Entry 7AU5 (X-ray diffraction, 2.20 A resolution); this record covers chains B and E of the 6 polymer chains in the assembly.

== Chain B ==
Molecule: Tubulin beta-2B chain
Organism: Bos taurus
Reference sequence: Q6B856 (TBB2B_BOVIN); the author numbering skips numbers that UniProt does not, so the offset changes along the chain: 1-42 = UniProt 1-42; 45-360 = UniProt 43-358; 369-455 = UniProt 359-445
Sequence (445 residues; each row starts with the number of its first residue; note: 10 numbers in that range are skipped by the numbering (no residue carries them; nothing is unmodelled there)):
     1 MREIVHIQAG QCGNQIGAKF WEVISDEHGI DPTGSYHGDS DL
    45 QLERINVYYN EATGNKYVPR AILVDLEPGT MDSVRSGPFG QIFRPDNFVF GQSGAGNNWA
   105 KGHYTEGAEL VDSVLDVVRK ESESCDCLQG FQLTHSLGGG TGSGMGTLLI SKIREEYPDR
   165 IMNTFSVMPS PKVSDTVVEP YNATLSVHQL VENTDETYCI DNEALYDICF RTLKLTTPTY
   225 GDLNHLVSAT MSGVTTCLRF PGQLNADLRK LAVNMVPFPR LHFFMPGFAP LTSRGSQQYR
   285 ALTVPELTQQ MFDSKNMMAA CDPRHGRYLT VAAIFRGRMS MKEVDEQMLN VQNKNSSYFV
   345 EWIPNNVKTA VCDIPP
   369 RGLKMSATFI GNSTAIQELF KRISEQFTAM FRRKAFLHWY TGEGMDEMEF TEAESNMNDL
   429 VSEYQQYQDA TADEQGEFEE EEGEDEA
Not modelled in the structure: 247-249, 279-280, 439-455
Swiss-Prot annotation at these positions:
  - motif: M1 to I4 (MREI motif)
  - binding site (GTP): Q11, E71, S140, G144, T145, G146, N206, N228
  - binding site (Mg(2+)): E71
  - modified residue: S40 (Phosphoserine), T57 (Phosphothreonine), K60 (N6-acetyllysine), S174 (Phosphoserine), T287 (Phosphothreonine), T292 (Phosphothreonine), R320 (Omega-N-methylarginine), E448 (5-glutamyl polyglutamate)
  - cross-link (Glycyl lysine isopeptide (Lys-Gly)): K60 (interchain with G-Cter in ubiquitin), K326 (interchain with G-Cter in ubiquitin)
Metal / ion sites: Mg2+: Q11 (together with GDP); Ca2+ near E113 (its only coordinating residue here)
Ligand contacts:
  - GDP (guanosine-5'-diphosphate): G10, Q11, C12, Q15, I16, D69, A99, N101, S140, G142, G143, G144, T145, G146, S147, V171, P173, V177, D179, E183, N206, L209, Y224, L227, N228
  - RYK ((5R)-5-[(1S)-4,5-dimethoxy-1,3-dihydro-2-benzofuran-1-yl]-N-ethyl-4-methoxy-7,8-dihydro-5H-[1,3]dioxolo[4,5-g]isoquinoline-6-carboxamide): Y202, V238, C241, L242, G246, A250, D251, K254, L255, N258, M259, T314, V315, A316, A317, I318, N350, K352, T353, A354, I378
What the authors report for this chain:
  - binding site for RYK: Y202, V238, L242, A250, L255, M259
  - conformationally variable residues (order/disorder transition): N249

== Chain E ==
Molecule: Stathmin-4
Organism: Rattus norvegicus
Reference sequence: P63043 (STMN4_RAT); residues 5-145 here correspond to UniProt positions 49-189 (UniProt number = residue number + 44)
Sequence (143 residues; numbered 3 to 145; the number before each row is that of its first residue):
     3 MADMEVIELN KCTSGQSFEV ILKPPSFDGV PEFNASLPRR RDPSLEEIQK KLEAAEERRK
    63 YQEAELLKHL AEKREHEREV IQKAIEENNN FIKMAKEKLA QKMESNKENR EAHLAAMLER
   123 LQEKDKHAEE VRKNKELKEE ASR
Not modelled in the structure: 3-5, 29-42, 144-145
Construct notes: expression tag (3-4)
Swiss-Prot annotation at these positions:
  - modified residue: S46 (Phosphoserine)

== Chain B / chain E interface ==
Pairs across the interface (25):
  Y108(B) - H78(E)  hydrogen bond
  Y108(B) - E79(E)
  Y108(B) - V82(E)  hydrophobic
  Y108(B) - I83(E)
  L152(B) - E79(E)
  S155(B) - L72(E)
  S155(B) - K75(E)
  S155(B) - R76(E)  hydrogen bond
  K156(B) - R76(E)
  K156(B) - E79(E)  salt bridge
  R158(B) - L68(E)
  E159(B) - L72(E)
  E159(B) - R76(E)  salt bridge
  P162(B) - E65(E)
  Q193(B) - K75(E)
  N197(B) - K75(E)
  T409(B) - E89(E)
  E411(B) - V82(E)
  E411(B) - A86(E)
  G412(B) - V82(E)
  G412(B) - K85(E)
  G412(B) - A86(E)
  M413(B) - V82(E)
  D414(B) - K85(E)
  E417(B) - H78(E)  salt bridge
Interface residues without a listed pair, chain B (18 interface residues in all): H107, T109, G410
Interface residues without a listed pair, chain E (13 interface residues in all): L69

== In short ==
The interface between chain B and chain E involves 18 residues on one side and 13 on the other; the contacts
include 2 hydrogen bonds and 3 salt bridges. Polar pairs include K156(B)-E79(E), E159(B)-R76(E) and
E417(B)-H78(E). The paper reports a binding site for RYK at Y202(B), V238(B) and L242(B) among others;
conformational variability at N249(B).
Here chain B is Tubulin beta-2B chain (Bos taurus) and chain E is Stathmin-4 (Rattus norvegicus). Entry 7AU5
(Tubulin-noscapine-analogue-14e complex) was determined by X-ray diffraction.
